7LXW - chains L and H of the 3 polymer chains in the assembly; structure by electron microscopy, 2.80 A resolution.

== Chain L ==
Name: S2X333 Fab Light Chain variable region
Organism: Homo sapiens
Notes: antibody fragment or engineered binder
Chain sequence (100 residues; row label = number of the first residue in the row; note: 5 numbers in that range are skipped by the numbering (no residue carries them; nothing is unmodelled there)):
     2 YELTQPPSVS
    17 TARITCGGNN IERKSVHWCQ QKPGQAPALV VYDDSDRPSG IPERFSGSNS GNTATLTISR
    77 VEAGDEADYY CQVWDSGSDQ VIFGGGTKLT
Disulfides: Cys22-Cys87

== Chain H ==
Name: S2X333 Fab Heavy Chain variable region
Organism: Homo sapiens
Notes: antibody fragment or engineered binder
Chain sequence (121 residues; row label = number of the first residue in the row):
     2 VQLVESGGGV VQPGRSLRLS CAASGFTFSN YGMHWVRQAP GKGLEWVAVI WYDGSNKFYA
    62 DSVKGRFTIS RDNSKNSLYL QMNSLRAEDT AVYFCARAFP DSSSWSGFTI DYWGQGTLVT
   122 V
Disulfides: Cys22-Cys96

== Interface between chain L and chain H ==
Contacting residue pairs - 35 pairs, chain L then chain H:
  Lys30(L) with Ser104(H)
  Ser31(L) with Asp102(H); Ser104(H), hydrogen bond (backbone-side chain)
  His33(L) with Asp102(H), salt bridge; Thr110(H)
  Cys35(L) with Leu45(H), hydrophobic
  Gln37(L) with Gln39(H), hydrogen bond
  Ala42(L) with Phe95(H), hydrophobic; Gly115(H)
  Pro43(L) with Leu45(H), hydrophobic; Trp114(H)
  Leu45(L) with Ile111(H); Asp112(H)
  Tyr48(L) with Phe100(H), hydrophobic
  Asp49(L) with Ser103(H), hydrogen bond
  Tyr86(L) with Gln39(H), hydrogen bond; Gly44(H); Leu45(H)
  Gln88(L) with Thr110(H), hydrogen bond; Ile111(H)
  Trp90(L) with Asp102(H); Ser105(H); Gly108(H); Phe109(H)
  Asp95(L) with Trp47(H); Phe59(H)
  Gln96(L) with Trp47(H); Ala61(H); Asp62(H), hydrogen bond (side chain-backbone)
  Val97(L) with His35(H); Trp47(H); Phe109(H)
  Phe99(L) with Leu45(H); Trp47(H)
  Gly101(L) with Gly44(H)
Interface residues without a listed pair, chain L (21 interface residues in all): Arg29, Ala44, Ser92
Interface residues without a listed pair, chain H (28 interface residues in all): Val37, Lys43, Val50, Tyr60, Pro101, Ser107, Gln116

== Summary ==
21 residues of chain L and 28 residues of chain H are in contact; the contacts include 6 hydrogen bonds and 1
salt bridge. Among the polar pairs are His33(L)-Asp102(H), Ser31(L)-Ser104(H) and Gln37(L)-Gln39(H).
Chain L is S2X333 Fab Light Chain variable region and chain H is S2X333 Fab Heavy Chain variable region, both
from Homo sapiens; the structure, SARS-CoV-2 S/S2M11/S2X333 Local Refinement, was determined by electron
microscopy, deposited together with 7LXX.
